PDB entry 6BPR | X-ray diffraction, 1.96 A resolution | chain A

Chain A:
Molecule: Cysteine dioxygenase type 1
Source organism: Homo sapiens
Notes: EC 1.13.11.20
Reference sequence: Q16878 (CDO1_HUMAN); residue numbers follow UniProt; this construct covers 2-200
Sequence (200 residues; numbered 1 to 200; the number before each row is that of its first residue):
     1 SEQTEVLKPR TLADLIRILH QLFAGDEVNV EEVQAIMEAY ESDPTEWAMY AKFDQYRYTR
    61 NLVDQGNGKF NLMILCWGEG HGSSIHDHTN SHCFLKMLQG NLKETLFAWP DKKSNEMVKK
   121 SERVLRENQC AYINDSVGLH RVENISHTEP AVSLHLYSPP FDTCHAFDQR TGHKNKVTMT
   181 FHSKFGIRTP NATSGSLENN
Disordered / not traced: 1-4, 191-200
Differences from the reference sequence: expression tag (1); conflict Val137 (Ile in Q16878)
Modified positions: Tyr157 (3,5-difluoro-L-tyrosine; F2Y)
Curated features (UniProtKB/Swiss-Prot):
  - binding site (Fe cation): His86, His88, His140
  - natural variant: Glu143 (E143Q: In a colorectal cancer sample)
  - mutagenesis: Arg60 (R60Q: Reduces enzyme activity by 70%. Reduces iron and zinc incorporation by 50%), Cys93 (C93S: Reduces enzyme activity and iron incorporation by 50%. Zinc incorporation increased by 20%), Cys164 (C164S: Reduces enzyme activity by 20%. Little effect on iron incorporation. No effect on zinc incorporation)
Metal / ion sites: Fe ion: His86, His88, His140 (together with cysteine, nitric oxide)
Residues lining bound ligands:
  - cysteine (CYS): Tyr58, Arg60, Leu75, Trp77, His86, His88, His140, Val142, His155, Tyr157, Met179
  - nitric oxide (NO): His86, His88, Cys93, Leu95, Ile133, His140, His155, Tyr157
What the authors report for this chain:
  - Fe ion coordination: His88, His140
  - binding site for nitric oxide: His155
  - conformationally variable residues (side-chain flip): Cys93

Summary:
Bound to chain A: cysteine and nitric oxide. His86, His88 and His140 form the Fe ion site. From UniProt: 3 Fe
cation-binding residues and 3 mutagenesis sites. From the paper: a binding site for nitric oxide at His155; Fe
ion coordination by His88 and His140.
Chain A is Cysteine dioxygenase type 1 (Homo sapiens); the structure, Crystal structure of cysteine, nitric
oxide-bound ferrous form of the uncrosslinked F2-Tyr157 human cysteine dioxygenase, was determined by X-ray
diffraction, deposited together with 6E87, 6N42 and 6N43.
